Entry 6ST2 (X-ray diffraction, 1.79 A resolution); this record covers chains A and D of the 4 polymer chains in the assembly.

# Chain A
Name: Bcl-2-like protein 1
Source organism: Homo sapiens
UniProtKB: Q07817 (B2CL1_HUMAN); aligned to UniProt positions 1-153 over residues 1-153 (the alignment contains insertions or deletions, so no single offset holds)
Amino-acid sequence (153 residues; row label = number of the first residue in the row):
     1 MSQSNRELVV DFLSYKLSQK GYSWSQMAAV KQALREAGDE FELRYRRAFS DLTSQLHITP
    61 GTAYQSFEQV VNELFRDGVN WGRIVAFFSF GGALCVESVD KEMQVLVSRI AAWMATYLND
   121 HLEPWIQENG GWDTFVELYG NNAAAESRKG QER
Disordered / not traced: 144-153
UniProt features mapped onto this chain:
  - motif: Ser-4 to Trp-24 (BH4)

# Chain D
Name: Affimer AF6
Source organism: synthetic construct
Amino-acid sequence (91 residues; row label = number of the first residue in the row):
     1 SENSLEIEEL ARFAVDEHNK KENALLEFVR VVKAKEQERN SIFEEFTMYY LTLEAKDGGK
    61 KKLYEAKVWV KRDLVFGGPE NFKELQEFKP V
Disordered / not traced: 1-3, 91

# How chain A and chain D interact
Contacting residue pairs - 26 pairs, chain A then chain D:
  Ala-37(A) / Phe-43(D)
  Glu-40(A) / Phe-43(D)
  Phe-41(A) / Phe-43(D)  hydrophobic
  Arg-44(A) / Arg-39(D)
  Arg-44(A) / Ser-41(D)  hydrogen bond
  Arg-44(A) / Glu-44(D)  salt bridge
  Tyr-45(A) / Phe-43(D)  hydrogen bond (side chain-backbone)
  Tyr-45(A) / Asp-73(D)  hydrogen bond
  Tyr-45(A) / Val-75(D)
  Tyr-45(A) / Phe-76(D)  hydrophobic
  Ala-48(A) / Phe-76(D)  hydrophobic
  Leu-74(A) / Phe-76(D)  hydrophobic
  Asp-77(A) / Gly-77(D)
  Asp-77(A) / Gly-78(D)
  Asn-80(A) / Leu-74(D)  hydrogen bond (side chain-backbone)
  Gly-82(A) / Ile-42(D)
  Gly-82(A) / Phe-43(D)
  Gly-82(A) / Val-75(D)
  Arg-83(A) / Leu-74(D)  hydrogen bond (side chain-backbone)
  Arg-83(A) / Val-75(D)  hydrogen bond (side chain-backbone)
  Arg-83(A) / Gly-77(D)
  Val-85(A) / Ile-42(D)  hydrophobic
  Val-85(A) / Phe-43(D)  hydrophobic
  Phe-135(A) / Ile-42(D)  hydrophobic
  Leu-138(A) / Ile-42(D)  hydrophobic
  Tyr-139(A) / Ile-42(D)  hydrophobic
Other interface residues (no listed pair), chain A (19 interface residues in all): Phe-49, Leu-52, Trp-81, Ala-86
Other interface residues (no listed pair), chain D (12 interface residues in all): Pro-79
Interface features reported in the paper:
  - interface residues, chain D: Phe-43(D)

# In short
The interface between chain A and chain D involves 19 residues on one side and 12 on the other; the contacts
include 6 hydrogen bonds and 1 salt bridge. Polar contacts include Arg-44(A)/Glu-44(D), Arg-44(A)/Ser-41(D)
and Tyr-45(A)/Phe-43(D). From the paper: the interface residue Phe-43(D).
Chain A is Bcl-2-like protein 1 (Homo sapiens) and chain D is Affimer AF6 (synthetic construct); the
structure, Selective Affimers Recognize BCL-2 Family Proteins Through Non-Canonical Structural Motifs, was
determined by X-ray diffraction (same publication as 6STJ).
